Entry 6LNC (electron microscopy, 3.21 A resolution); this record covers chains A and I of the 11 polymer chains in the assembly.

== Chain A ==
Protein: CRISPR-associated protein Cas6
Organism: Vibrio cholerae
Amino-acid sequence (199 residues; each row starts with the number of its first residue):
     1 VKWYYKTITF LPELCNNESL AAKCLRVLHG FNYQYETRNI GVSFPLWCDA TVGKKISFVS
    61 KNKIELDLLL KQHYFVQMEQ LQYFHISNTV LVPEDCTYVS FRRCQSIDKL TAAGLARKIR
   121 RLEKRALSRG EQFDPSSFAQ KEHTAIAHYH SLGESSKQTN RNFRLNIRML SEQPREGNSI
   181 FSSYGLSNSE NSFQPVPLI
Unresolved in the structure: 1, 199
What the authors report for this chain:
  - binding site for Crispr RNA: His29
  - catalytic residues: His29 (citing earlier work)

== Chain I ==
Protein: transposition protein TniQ
Organism: Vibrio cholerae
Amino-acid sequence (394 residues; numbered 1 to 394; the number before each row is that of its first residue):
     1 MFLQRPKPYS DESLESFFIR VANKNGYGDV HRFLEATKRF LQDIDHNGYQ TFPTDITRIN
    61 PYSAKNSSSA RTASFLKLAQ LTFNEPPELL GLAINRTNMK YSPSTSAVVR GAEVFPRSLL
   121 RTHSIPCCPL CLRENGYASY LWHFQGYEYC HSHNVPLITT CSCGKEFDYR VSGLKGICCK
   181 CKEPITLTSR ENGHEAACTV SNWLAGHESK PLPNLPKSYR WGLVHWWMGI KDSEFDHFSF
   241 VQFFSNWPRS FHSIIEDEVE FNLEHAVVST SELRLKDLLG RLFFGSIRLP ERNLQHNIIL
   301 GELLCYLENR LWQDKGLIAN LKMNALEATV MLNCSLDQIA SMVEQRILKP NRKSKPNSPL
   361 DVTDYLFHFG DIFCLWLAEF QSDEFNRSFY VSRW
Unresolved in the structure: 186-194, 352-360

== Chain A / chain I interface ==
Residue-residue contacts (10):
  Leu14(A) with Val267(I); Arg274(I)
  Asn16(A) with Val268(I)
  Ser19(A) with Val268(I), hydrogen bond (side chain-backbone); Ser269(I)
  Leu20(A) with Ala266(I); Val267(I)
  Lys23(A) with Glu264(I), hydrogen bond (side chain-backbone)
  Gln77(A) with Phe261(I); Glu264(I), hydrogen bond
Interface residues without a listed pair, chain A (8 interface residues in all): Cys15, Tyr74

== In short ==
8 residues of chain A face 7 of chain I across their interface; the contacts include 3 hydrogen bonds. Among
the polar pairs are Ser19(A)-Val268(I), Lys23(A)-Glu264(I) and Gln77(A)-Glu264(I). The paper reports the
catalytic residue His29(A); a binding site for Crispr RNA at His29(A).
Here chain A is CRISPR-associated protein Cas6 and chain I is transposition protein TniQ, both from Vibrio
cholerae. Entry 6LNC (CryoEM structure of Cascade-TniQ complex) was determined by electron microscopy,
deposited together with 6LNB.
